PDB entry 7SV6 | X-ray diffraction, 1.85 A resolution | chain A

[Chain A]
Molecule: Surface (S-) layer glycoprotein
From: Paenibacillus alvei
Notes: fragment: SLH domains
UniProtKB: C1JZ07 (C1JZ07_PAEAL); residues 21-193 here = UniProt positions 21-193
Sequence (182 residues; row label = number of the first residue in the row):
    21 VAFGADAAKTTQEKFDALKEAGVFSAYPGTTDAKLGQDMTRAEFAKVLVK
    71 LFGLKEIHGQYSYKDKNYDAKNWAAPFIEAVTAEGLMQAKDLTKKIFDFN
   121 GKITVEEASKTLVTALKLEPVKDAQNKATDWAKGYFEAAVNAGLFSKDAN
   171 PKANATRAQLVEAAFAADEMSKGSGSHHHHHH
Unresolved in the structure: 21-27, 193-202
Construct notes: engineered mutation A46 (Gly in C1JZ07), A109 (Gly in C1JZ07); expression tag (194-202)
Ligand contacts: D2Y (methyl 2-acetamido-4-O-{2-acetamido-4,6-O-[(1S)-1-carboxyethylidene]-2-deoxy-beta-D-mannopyranosyl}-2-deoxy-beta-D-glucopyranoside): R61, L106, M107, Q108, A109, K110, L112, F117, E127, K130, T131, W151

[Summary]
Bound to chain A: compound D2Y.
Chain A is Surface (S-) layer glycoprotein (Paenibacillus alvei); the structure, Crystal structure of
SpaA-SLH/G46A/G109A in complex with 4,6-Pyr-beta-D-ManNAc-(1->4)-beta-D-GlcNAcOMe, was determined by X-ray
diffraction together with 7SV3, 7SV4 and 7SV5 from the same study.
